Entry 6YVH (X-ray diffraction, 3.19 A resolution); this record covers chains F and H of the 12 polymer chains in the assembly.

# Chain F
Name: Pre-mRNA-splicing factor CWC22 homolog
From: Homo sapiens
UniProt: Q9HCG8 (CWC22_HUMAN); residue numbers follow UniProt; this construct covers 119-406
Sequence (291 residues; each row starts with the number of its first residue):
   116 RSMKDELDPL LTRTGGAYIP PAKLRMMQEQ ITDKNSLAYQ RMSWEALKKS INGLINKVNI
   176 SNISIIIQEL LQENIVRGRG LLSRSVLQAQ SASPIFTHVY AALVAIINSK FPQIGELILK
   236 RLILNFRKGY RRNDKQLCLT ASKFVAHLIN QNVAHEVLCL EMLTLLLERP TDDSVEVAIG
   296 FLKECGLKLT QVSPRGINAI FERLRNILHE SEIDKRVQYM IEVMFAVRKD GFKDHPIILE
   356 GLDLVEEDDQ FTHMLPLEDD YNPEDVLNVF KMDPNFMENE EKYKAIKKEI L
Unresolved in the structure: 116-131, 146-148
Sequence notes: expression tag (116-118)

# Chain H
Name: Eukaryotic initiation factor 4A-III
From: Homo sapiens
Notes: EC 3.6.4.13
UniProt: P38919 (IF4A3_HUMAN); residue numbers follow UniProt; this construct covers 246-411
Sequence (166 residues; row label = number of the first residue in the row):
   246 LTLEGIKQFF VAVEREEWKF DTLCDLYDTL TITQAVIFCN TKRKVDWLTE KMREANFTVS
   306 SMHGDMPQKE RESIMKEFRS GASRVLISTD VWARGLDVPQ VSLIINYDLP NNRELYIHRI
   366 GRSGRYGRKG VAINFVKNDD IRILRDIEQY YSTQIDEMPM NVADLI
Unresolved in the structure: 338-339, 371-372
Reported in the primary citation:
  - disease-associated variants - D270G: decreased binding to Pre-mRNA-splicing factor CWC22 homolog (chain F)
  - mutagenesis - D270G: decreased binding to Spliceosome-associated protein CWC27 homolog

# Chain F / chain H interface
Pairs across the interface - 19 pairs, chain F then chain H:
  Arg331(F) - Val336(H)  hydrogen bond (side chain-backbone)
  Arg331(F) - Trp337(H)
  Tyr334(F) - Asp335(H)
  Tyr334(F) - Val336(H)  hydrogen bond (side chain-backbone)
  Tyr334(F) - Trp337(H)  hydrogen bond (side chain-backbone)
  Tyr334(F) - Leu360(H)  hydrophobic
  Tyr334(F) - His363(H)
  Glu337(F) - Asn357(H)  hydrogen bond
  Glu337(F) - Glu359(H)
  Val338(F) - Leu360(H)  hydrophobic
  Ala341(F) - Asn356(H)
  Lys344(F) - Asn356(H)  hydrogen bond (side chain-backbone)
  Asp345(F) - Thr286(H)
  Asp345(F) - Arg288(H)  salt bridge
  Lys348(F) - Arg288(H)
  Asp349(F) - Thr286(H)
  Asp349(F) - Lys287(H)  hydrogen bond (side chain-backbone)
  Asp349(F) - Arg288(H)  salt bridge
  His350(F) - Asp310(H)
Also at the interface, not in a pair above, chain H (13 interface residues in all): Ile388

# In short
10 residues of chain F and 13 residues of chain H are in contact; the contacts include 6 hydrogen bonds and 2
salt bridges. Polar pairs include Asp345(F)-Arg288(H), Asp349(F)-Arg288(H) and Arg331(F)-Val336(H). From the
paper: D270G of chain H reduces binding to Pre-mRNA-splicing factor CWC22 homolog (chain F); D270G of chain H
reduces binding to Spliceosome-associated protein CWC27 homolog.
Here chain F is Pre-mRNA-splicing factor CWC22 homolog and chain H is Eukaryotic initiation factor 4A-III,
both from Homo sapiens. Entry 6YVH (CWC22-CWC27-EIF4A3 Complex) was determined by X-ray diffraction.
